8E14 - chains E and J of the 14 polymer chains in the assembly; structure by electron microscopy, 3.36 A resolution.

Chain E:
Molecule: integrase
From: Rous sarcoma virus - Prague C
Notes: EC 3.4.23.-, 2.7.7.49, 2.7.7.7, 3.1.26.4, 2.7.7.-, 3.1.-.-
UniProtKB: P03354 (POL_RSVP); residues 1-278 here correspond to UniProt positions 1281-1558 (UniProt number = residue number + 1280)
Chain sequence (278 residues; row label = number of the first residue in the row):
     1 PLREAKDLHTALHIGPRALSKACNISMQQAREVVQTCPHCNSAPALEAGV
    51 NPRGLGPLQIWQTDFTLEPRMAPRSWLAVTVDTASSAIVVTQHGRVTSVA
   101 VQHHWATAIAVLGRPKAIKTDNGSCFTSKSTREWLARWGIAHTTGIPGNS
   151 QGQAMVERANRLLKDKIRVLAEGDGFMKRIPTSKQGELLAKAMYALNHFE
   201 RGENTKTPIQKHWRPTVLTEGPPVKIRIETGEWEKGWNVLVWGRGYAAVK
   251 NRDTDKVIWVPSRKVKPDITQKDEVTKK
Not modelled in the structure: 270-278
Differences from the reference sequence: variant Lys166 (Arg1446 in P03354)
Metal / ion sites: Zn2+: His9, His13, Cys37, Cys40
Swiss-Prot annotation at these positions:
  - DNA-binding region: Pro222 to Thr270 (Integrase-type)
  - region: Asp268 to Lys278 (Involved in homooctamerization)
  - binding site (Zn(2+)): His9, His13, Cys37, Cys40
  - binding site (Mg(2+)): Asp64, Asp121, Glu157
Reported in the primary citation:
  - binding site for the 22-nt DNA strand: Val50, Pro52
  - binding site for the 22-nt DNA strand (chain J): Arg244, Tyr246, Trp259
  - catalytic residues: Asp64, Asp121, Glu157
  - mutagenesis - R244E: abolished catalytic activity (3'-processing)
  - mutagenesis - R244E: abolished catalytic activity on concerted integration
  - mutagenesis - S124A: unchanged catalytic activity on concerted integration
  - mutagenesis - S124A: unchanged catalytic activity (3'-processing)
  - mutagenesis - R244A, Y246A: decreased binding to STC
  - mutagenesis - S124A: unchanged binding to STC
  - mutagenesis - S124D: abolished binding to STC

Chain J:
Molecule: 22-nt DNA strand
Sequence (22 nucleotides; each row starts with the number of its first residue):
     1 AATGTTGTCTTATGCAATACTC

How chain E and chain J interact:
Contacting residue pairs - 25 pairs, chain E then chain J:
  Gly49(E) - DT3(J)  phosphate contact
  Gly49(E) - DG4(J)  phosphate contact
  Val50(E) - DT3(J)  base contact
  Val50(E) - DG4(J)  phosphate contact
  Val50(E) - DT5(J)  phosphate contact
  Asn51(E) - DT5(J)  phosphate contact
  Pro52(E) - DT3(J)  sugar contact
  Arg53(E) - DT5(J)  salt bridge to the phosphate
  Lys119(E) - DT3(J)  salt bridge to the phosphate
  Thr144(E) - DA1(J)  phosphate contact
  Thr144(E) - DA2(J)  phosphate contact
  Gly145(E) - DA2(J)  phosphate contact
  Ile146(E) - DA2(J)  phosphate contact
  Ile146(E) - DT3(J)  hydrogen bond to the phosphate
  Pro147(E) - DA2(J)  phosphate contact
  Gln151(E) - DG4(J)  hydrogen bond to the base
  Gly152(E) - DG4(J)  phosphate contact
  Ala154(E) - DG4(J)  base contact
  Met155(E) - DT6(J)  phosphate contact
  Arg158(E) - DT5(J)  base contact
  Arg158(E) - DT6(J)  hydrogen bond to the base
  Arg201(E) - DG7(J)  phosphate contact
  Gly202(E) - DG7(J)  phosphate contact
  Arg244(E) - DT6(J)  sugar contact
  Arg244(E) - DG7(J)  hydrogen bond to the base
Other interface residues (no listed pair), chain E (22 interface residues in all): Thr143, Asn149, Leu162, Tyr246
Other interface residues (no listed pair), chain J (8 interface residues in all): DT8

Summary:
22 residues of chain E face 8 of chain J across their interface; the contacts include 4 hydrogen bonds and 2
salt bridges. Among the polar pairs are Gln151(E)-DG4(J), Arg158(E)-DT6(J) and Arg244(E)-DG7(J). The paper
reports catalytic residues Asp64(E), Asp121(E) and Glu157(E); R244A and Y246A of chain E reduce binding to
STC; 5 substitutions were tested in all.
Chain E is integrase (Rous sarcoma virus - Prague C) and chain J is a 22-nt DNA strand; the structure, Cryo-EM
structure of Rous sarcoma virus strand transfer complex, was determined by electron microscopy.
